PDB entry 3FKS | X-ray diffraction, 3.59 A resolution | chains A and G of the 9 polymer chains in the assembly

== Chain A ==
Molecule: ATP synthase subunit alpha, mitochondrial
From: Saccharomyces cerevisiae
Notes: EC 3.6.3.14
UniProt: P07251 (ATPA_YEAST); residues 1-510 here correspond to UniProt positions 36-545 (UniProt number = residue number + 35)
Sequence (510 residues; each row starts with the number of its first residue):
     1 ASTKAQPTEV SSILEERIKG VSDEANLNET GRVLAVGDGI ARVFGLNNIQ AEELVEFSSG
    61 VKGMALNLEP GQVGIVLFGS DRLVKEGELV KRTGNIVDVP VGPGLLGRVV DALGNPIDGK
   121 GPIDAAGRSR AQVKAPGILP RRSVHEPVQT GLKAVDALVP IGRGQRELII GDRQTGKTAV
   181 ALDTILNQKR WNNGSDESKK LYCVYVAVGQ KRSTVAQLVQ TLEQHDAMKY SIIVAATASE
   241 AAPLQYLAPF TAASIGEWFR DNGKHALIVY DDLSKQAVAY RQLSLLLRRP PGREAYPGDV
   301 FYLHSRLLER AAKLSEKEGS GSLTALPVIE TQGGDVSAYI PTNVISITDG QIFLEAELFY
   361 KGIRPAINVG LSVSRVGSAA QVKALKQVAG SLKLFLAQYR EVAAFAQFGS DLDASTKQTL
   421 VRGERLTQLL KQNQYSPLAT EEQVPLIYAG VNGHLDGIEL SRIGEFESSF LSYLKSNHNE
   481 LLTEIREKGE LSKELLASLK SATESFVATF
Not modelled in the structure: 1-23, 408-409, 510
UniProt features mapped onto this chain:
  - binding site (ATP): Gly171 to Thr178
  - site: Ser372 (Required for activity)
  - modified residue (Phosphoserine): Ser22, Ser143

== Chain G ==
Molecule: ATP synthase subunit gamma, mitochondrial
From: Saccharomyces cerevisiae
Notes: EC 3.6.3.14
UniProt: P38077 (ATPG_YEAST); residues 1-278 here correspond to UniProt positions 34-311 (UniProt number = residue number + 33)
Sequence (278 residues; each row starts with the number of its first residue):
     1 ATLKEVEMRL KSIKNIEKIT KTMKIVASTR LSKAEKAKIS AKKMDEAEQL FYKNAETKNL
    61 DVEATETGAP KELIVAITSD KGLCGSIHSQ LAKAVRRHLN DQPNADIVTI GDKIKMQLLR
   121 THPNNIKLSI NGIGKDAPTF QESALIADKL LSVMKAGTYP KISIFYNDPV SSLSFEPSEK
   181 PIFNAKTIEQ SPSFGKFEID TDANVPRDLF EYTLANQMLT AMAQGYAAEI SARRNAMDNA
   241 SKNAGDMINR YSILYNRTRQ AVITNELVDI ITGASSLG
Not modelled in the structure: 62-69, 277-278

== How chain A and chain G interact ==
Residue-residue contacts (7; chain A residue first):
  Pro291(A) with Ile270(G), hydrophobic
  Gly292(A) with Leu267(G)
  Arg293(A) with Ile263(G)
  Glu294(A) with Glu266(G)
  Phe405(A) with Thr22(G)
  Ser410(A) with Arg30(G), hydrogen bond
  Asp411(A) with Lys33(G), salt bridge
Also at the interface, not in a pair above, chain G (10 interface residues in all): Ile25, Arg259, Ile271

== Summary ==
7 residues of chain A face 10 of chain G across their interface; the contacts include 1 hydrogen bond and 1
salt bridge. Polar pairs include Asp411(A)-Lys33(G) and Ser410(A)-Arg30(G). UniProt lists 8 ATP-binding
residues on chain A.
Chain A is ATP synthase subunit alpha, mitochondrial and chain G is ATP synthase subunit gamma, mitochondrial,
both from Saccharomyces cerevisiae; the structure, Yeast F1 ATPase in the absence of bound nucleotides, was
determined by X-ray diffraction.
